Entry 1ORP (X-ray diffraction, 2.20 A resolution); this record covers chains C and A of the 3 polymer chains in the assembly.

[Chain C]
Molecule: 11-nt DNA strand
Sequence (11 nucleotides; row label = number of the first residue in the row):
    12 TGTCCAXGTCT
Not modelled in the structure: 12
Modified positions: PED (pentane-3,4-diol-5-phosphate) at position 18
Ion coordination: Na+: DC21 (shared with Met113(A), Leu115(A), Val118(A) of chain A)

[Chain A]
Protein: Endonuclease III
Source organism: Geobacillus stearothermophilus
Sequence (226 residues; each row starts with the number of its first residue; numbers below 1 keep their minus sign (Gly-2 is residue -2)):
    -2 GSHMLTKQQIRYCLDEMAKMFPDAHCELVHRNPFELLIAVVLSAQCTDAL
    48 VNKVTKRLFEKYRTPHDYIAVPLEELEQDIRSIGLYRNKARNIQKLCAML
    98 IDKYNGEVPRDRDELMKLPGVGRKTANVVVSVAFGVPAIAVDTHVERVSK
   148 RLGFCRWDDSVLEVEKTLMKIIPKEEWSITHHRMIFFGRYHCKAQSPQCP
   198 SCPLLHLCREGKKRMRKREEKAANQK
Not modelled in the structure: -2 to 0, 214-223
Ion coordination: Na+: Met113, Leu115, Val118 (shared with DC21(C) of chain C); 4Fe-4S cluster Fe: Cys189, Cys196, Cys199, Cys205
Small-molecule neighbours: 4Fe-4S cluster (SF4): Arg148, Leu149, Phe184, His188, Cys189, Pro194, Gln195, Cys196, Cys199, Leu201, Leu202, Cys205, Glu207, Gly208
What the authors report for this chain:
  - catalytic residues: Lys121
  - binding site for the 11-nt DNA strand (chain C): Lys121
  - conformationally variable residues (loop rearrangement): Ile80
  - binding site for the 11-nt DNA strand: Leu82
  - catalytic residues: Asp45 (proposed by the authors, not directly observed)

[Interface between chain C and chain A]
Contacting residue pairs - 33 pairs, chain C then chain A:
  DC16(C) - Ala191(A)  sugar contact
  DA17(C) - Gln42(A)  base contact
  DA17(C) - Cys43(A)  phosphate contact
  DA17(C) - Thr44(A)  phosphate contact
  DA17(C) - Thr140(A)  hydrogen bond to the phosphate
  DA17(C) - His141(A)  salt bridge to the phosphate
  DA17(C) - Arg144(A)  salt bridge to the phosphate
  DA17(C) - Ala191(A)  phosphate contact
  PED_18(C) - Ser40(A)  sugar contact
  PED_18(C) - Cys43(A)  sugar contact
  PED_18(C) - Thr44(A)  base contact
  PED_18(C) - Asp45(A)  base contact
  PED_18(C) - Lys121(A)  covalent bond
  PED_18(C) - Asp139(A)  sugar contact
  PED_18(C) - His141(A)  hydrogen bond to the phosphate
  PED_18(C) - Arg186(A)  hydrogen bond to the phosphate
  DG19(C) - Ala41(A)  sugar contact
  DG19(C) - Gln42(A)  hydrogen bond to the sugar
  DG19(C) - Leu82(A)  base contact
  DG19(C) - Lys121(A)  phosphate contact
  DG19(C) - Thr122(A)  phosphate contact
  DG19(C) - Asp139(A)  phosphate contact
  DG19(C) - Thr140(A)  hydrogen bond to the phosphate
  DT20(C) - Gly117(A)  phosphate contact
  DT20(C) - Val118(A)  phosphate contact
  DT20(C) - Gly119(A)  hydrogen bond to the phosphate
  DT20(C) - Arg120(A)  phosphate contact
  DT20(C) - Lys121(A)  hydrogen bond to the phosphate
  DT20(C) - Thr122(A)  hydrogen bond to the phosphate
  DC21(C) - Leu115(A)  phosphate contact
  DC21(C) - Pro116(A)  phosphate contact
  DC21(C) - Gly117(A)  hydrogen bond to the phosphate
  DC21(C) - Val118(A)  hydrogen bond to the phosphate
Also at the interface, not in a pair above, chain A (22 interface residues in all): Gln192

[Summary]
6 residues of chain C and 22 residues of chain A are in contact; the contacts include 1 covalent bond, 10
hydrogen bonds and 2 salt bridges. Polar pairs include DG19(C)-Gln42(A), DA17(C)-Thr140(A) and
PED_18(C)-His141(A). The paper reports catalytic residues Lys121(A) and Asp45(A); a binding site for the 11-nt
DNA strand (chain C) at Lys121(A).
Here chain C is an 11-nt DNA strand and chain A is Endonuclease III (Geobacillus stearothermophilus). Entry
1ORP (Structure of a Trapped Endonuclease III-DNA Covalent Intermediate: Estranged-Adenine Complex) was
determined by X-ray diffraction together with 1ORN and 1P59 from the same study.
